7JK2 - chains B and E of the 9 polymer chains in the assembly; structure by electron microscopy, 3.20 A resolution.

== Chain B ==
Molecule: Origin recognition complex subunit 2
Source organism: Drosophila melanogaster
Reference sequence: Q24168 (ORC2_DROME); numbering as in UniProt (aligned over 1-618)
Chain sequence (618 residues; each row starts with the number of its first residue):
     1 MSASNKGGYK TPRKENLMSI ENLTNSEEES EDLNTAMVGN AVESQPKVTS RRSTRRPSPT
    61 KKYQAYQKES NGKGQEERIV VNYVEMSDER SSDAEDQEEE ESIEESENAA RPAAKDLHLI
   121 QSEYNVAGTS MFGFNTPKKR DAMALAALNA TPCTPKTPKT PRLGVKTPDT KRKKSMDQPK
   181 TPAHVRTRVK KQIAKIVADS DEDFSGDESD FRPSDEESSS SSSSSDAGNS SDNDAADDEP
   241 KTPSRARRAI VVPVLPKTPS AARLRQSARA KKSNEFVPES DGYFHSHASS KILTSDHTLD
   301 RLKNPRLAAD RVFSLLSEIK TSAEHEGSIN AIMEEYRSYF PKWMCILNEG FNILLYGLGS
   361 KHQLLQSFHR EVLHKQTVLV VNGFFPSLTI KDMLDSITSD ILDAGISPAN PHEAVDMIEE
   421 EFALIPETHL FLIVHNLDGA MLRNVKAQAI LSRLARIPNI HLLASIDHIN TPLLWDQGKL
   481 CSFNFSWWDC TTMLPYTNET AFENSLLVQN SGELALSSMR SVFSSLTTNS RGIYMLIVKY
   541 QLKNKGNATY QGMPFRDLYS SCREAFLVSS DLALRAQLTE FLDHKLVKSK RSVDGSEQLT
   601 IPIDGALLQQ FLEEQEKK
Disordered / not traced: 1-275, 287-322, 506-514, 546-551, 592-596, 617-618
Curated features (UniProtKB/Swiss-Prot):
  - modified residue: T24 (Phosphothreonine), S26 (Phosphoserine), S30 (Phosphoserine), S87 (Phosphoserine), S91 (Phosphoserine), S92 (Phosphoserine), T151 (Phosphothreonine), T154 (Phosphothreonine), T157 (Phosphothreonine), T160 (Phosphothreonine), T167 (Phosphothreonine), T170 (Phosphothreonine), T181 (Phosphothreonine), T258 (Phosphothreonine), S260 (Phosphoserine)

== Chain E ==
Molecule: Origin recognition complex subunit 5
Source organism: Drosophila melanogaster
Reference sequence: Q24169 (ORC5_DROME); residue numbers follow UniProt; this construct covers 1-460
Chain sequence (460 residues; numbered 1 to 460; the number before each row is that of its first residue):
     1 MEAICSSLEP LFPCREAAIE TLGELIGDSS ETYPSAIYLF GHSGTGKTAL TRAFLKECGK
    61 RQNVRTAHLN AIECYTTKIM LEILLDSLAP DQGDALKVDN MLDFVEQLRR QAATRVEDQG
   121 FLIAVDNAER LRDMDANVLP VLLRLQELTN LNLCVILLSQ LPFEKFYNKT GLSEIVCLHL
   181 AQYNKAETQR ILGSDFQQVR NQLLEQFAQD KKRLEICQEA VTEDFYNNYL NLFLSVFYKA
   241 CRDVPELQLT ARKCLSTYLE PVLDGTVDAT DISRLWRHIA GPLRSALTQI YMRIEKPAEE
   301 VEDFTAIEDQ SVRKLAQSLE LPYYAKFLLI AAFLASHNAA KQDKRLFVKH HGKQRKRMQT
   361 VNARAKTTEK MSTTLGPKSF SIDRLLAIFY AILEEKVGLT CNLLSQISTL VHLNLLSFVS
   421 GEQNIMEGSA RLQCTIGLEF VLQIGKVVGF NVRQYLCDFM
Disordered / not traced: 207-210, 266-272, 296-317, 350-374, 457-460
Ion coordination: Mg2+: T48 (together with ATP)
Residues lining bound ligands: ATP (adenosine-5'-triphosphate): L11, F12, P13, R15, H42, S43, G44, T45, G46, K47, T48, A49, Q160, Y183, I191, P245
Curated features (UniProtKB/Swiss-Prot):
  - binding site (ATP): G41 to T48

== Interface between chain B and chain E ==
Pairs across the interface - 39 pairs, chain B then chain E:
  F276(B) - V397(E)
  F276(B) - G398(E)
  F276(B) - L399(E)  hydrogen bond (backbone-backbone)
  V277(B) - K396(E)
  P278(B) - Y390(E)  hydrophobic
  E279(B) - K396(E)
  S280(B) - A387(E)  hydrogen bond (side chain-backbone)
  S280(B) - Y390(E)
  D281(B) - V348(E)
  Y283(B) - D383(E)  hydrogen bond
  Y283(B) - R384(E)
  F284(B) - D343(E)
  F284(B) - K344(E)
  F284(B) - A387(E)  hydrophobic
  H285(B) - V348(E)
  R443(B) - M426(E)
  R443(B) - E427(E)  salt bridge
  V445(B) - I425(E)  hydrophobic
  H468(B) - M426(E)
  N470(B) - M426(E)
  T471(B) - M426(E)
  P472(B) - C401(E)
  P472(B) - L404(E)
  P472(B) - S405(E)
  L473(B) - L404(E)  hydrophobic
  L473(B) - S408(E)
  L473(B) - I425(E)
  L474(B) - M426(E)  hydrophobic
  W475(B) - S405(E)  hydrogen bond (backbone-side chain)
  W475(B) - S408(E)
  D476(B) - S405(E)
  D476(B) - S408(E)
  D476(B) - T409(E)
  D476(B) - H412(E)
  Q477(B) - S405(E)
  Q477(B) - Q406(E)  hydrogen bond
  Q477(B) - T409(E)
  L480(B) - S405(E)
  W487(B) - C401(E)  hydrophobic
Also at the interface, not in a pair above, chain B (23 interface residues in all): D438
Also at the interface, not in a pair above, chain E (27 interface residues in all): F347, I382, L386, I388, A391, N402

== Overview ==
The interface between chain B and chain E involves 23 residues on one side and 27 on the other, with 5
hydrogen bonds and 1 salt bridge. Among the polar pairs are R443(B)-E427(E), S280(B)-A387(E) and
Y283(B)-D383(E). Bound to chain E: ATP.
Here chain B is Origin recognition complex subunit 2 and chain E is Origin recognition complex subunit 5, both
from Drosophila melanogaster. Entry 7JK2 (Structure of Drosophila ORC bound to poly(dA/dT) DNA and Cdc6
(conformation 1)) was determined by electron microscopy (same publication as 7JGR, 7JGS, 7JK3, 7JK4, 7JK5 and
7JK6).
